3C05 - chains A and B; structure by X-ray diffraction, 1.70 A resolution.

Chain A:
Name: Disintegrin acostatin alpha
From: Agkistrodon contortrix contortrix
UniProt: Q805F7 (DISA_AGKCO); residues 2-63 here correspond to UniProt positions 48-109 (UniProt number = residue number + 46)
Sequence (62 residues; row label = number of the first residue in the row):
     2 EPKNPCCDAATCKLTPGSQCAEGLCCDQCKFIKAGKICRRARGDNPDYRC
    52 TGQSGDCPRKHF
Disordered / not traced: 2-4
Modified / non-standard residues: Glu-2 (pyroglutamic acid; PCA)
Disulfide bonds: Cys-7/Cys-30, Cys-21/Cys-27, Cys-26/Cys-51, Cys-39/Cys-58
Swiss-Prot annotation at these positions:
  - motif: Arg-43 to Asp-45 (Cell attachment site)

Chain B:
Name: Disintegrin acostatin-beta
From: Agkistrodon contortrix contortrix
UniProt: Q805F6 (DISB_AGKCO); residues 1-64 here correspond to UniProt positions 419-482 (UniProt number = residue number + 418)
Sequence (64 residues; each row starts with the number of its first residue):
     1 DAPANPCCDAATCKLTTGSQCADGLCCDQCKFMKEGTVCRRARGDDLDDY
    51 CNGISAGCPRNPFH
Disordered / not traced: 1-3, 63-64
Disulfide bonds: Cys-7/Cys-30, Cys-21/Cys-27, Cys-26/Cys-51, Cys-39/Cys-58
From the paper describing this entry:
  - conformationally variable residues (loop rearrangement): Asp-45
  - self-association interface (contacts with another copy of this molecule); pairs are residue here / residue on that copy: Leu-15/Phe-32 (hydrophobic contact), Leu-15/Ile-54 (hydrophobic contact), Ser-19/Gln-20 (hydrogen bond), Glu-35/Leu-15, Asn-52/Lys-14

Chain A / chain B interface:
Contacting residue pairs (24):
  Asn-5(A) with Ala-10(B), hydrogen bond (side chain-backbone); Ala-11(B), hydrogen bond (side chain-backbone)
  Cys-8(A) with Ala-10(B); Cys-13(B), disulfide
  Ala-10(A) with Asn-5(B), hydrogen bond (backbone-side chain); Cys-8(B); Ala-10(B), hydrophobic
  Ala-11(A) with Asn-5(B), hydrogen bond (backbone-side chain); Ala-22(B); Asp-23(B)
  Thr-12(A) with Ala-22(B); Asp-23(B)
  Cys-13(A) with Cys-8(B), disulfide; Cys-13(B); Lys-14(B), hydrogen bond (side chain-backbone); Leu-15(B); Ala-22(B), hydrophobic
  Lys-14(A) with Cys-13(B)
  Leu-15(A) with Cys-13(B)
  Ala-22(A) with Ala-11(B); Thr-12(B); Cys-13(B), hydrophobic
  Glu-23(A) with Thr-12(B); Lys-14(B), salt bridge
Other interface residues (no listed pair), chain A (11 interface residues in all): Asp-9
Other interface residues (no listed pair), chain B (11 interface residues in all): Asp-9
Disulfides between the chains: Cys-8(A)/Cys-13(B), Cys-13(A)/Cys-8(B)
Interface features reported in the paper:
  - pairs named by the authors: Asn-5(A)/Ala-10(B) (hydrogen bond), Asn-5(B)/Ala-10(A) (hydrogen bond)

Overview:
Chain A and chain B each contribute 11 residues to their interface; the contacts include 2 disulfide bonds, 5
hydrogen bonds and 1 salt bridge. Among the polar pairs are Glu-23(A)/Lys-14(B), Asn-5(A)/Ala-10(B) and
Asn-5(A)/Ala-11(B). The paper describes hydrogen bonds between Asn-5(A) and Ala-10(B) and Asn-5(B) and
Ala-10(A). From the paper: conformational variability at Asp-45(B); a self-association interface involving
Leu-15(B), Ser-19(B) and Phe-32(B) among others.
Here chain A is Disintegrin acostatin alpha and chain B is Disintegrin acostatin-beta, both from Agkistrodon
contortrix contortrix. Entry 3C05 (Crystal structure of Acostatin from Agkistrodon Contortrix Contortrix) was
determined by X-ray diffraction.
